8UA3 - chains C and D of the 3 polymer chains in the assembly; structure by electron microscopy, 3.80 A resolution.

# Chain C
Name: F-box only protein 22
Organism: Homo sapiens
Reference sequence: Q8NEZ5 (FBX22_HUMAN); numbering as in UniProt (aligned over 1-403)
Amino-acid sequence (403 residues; numbered 1 to 403; the number before each row is that of its first residue):
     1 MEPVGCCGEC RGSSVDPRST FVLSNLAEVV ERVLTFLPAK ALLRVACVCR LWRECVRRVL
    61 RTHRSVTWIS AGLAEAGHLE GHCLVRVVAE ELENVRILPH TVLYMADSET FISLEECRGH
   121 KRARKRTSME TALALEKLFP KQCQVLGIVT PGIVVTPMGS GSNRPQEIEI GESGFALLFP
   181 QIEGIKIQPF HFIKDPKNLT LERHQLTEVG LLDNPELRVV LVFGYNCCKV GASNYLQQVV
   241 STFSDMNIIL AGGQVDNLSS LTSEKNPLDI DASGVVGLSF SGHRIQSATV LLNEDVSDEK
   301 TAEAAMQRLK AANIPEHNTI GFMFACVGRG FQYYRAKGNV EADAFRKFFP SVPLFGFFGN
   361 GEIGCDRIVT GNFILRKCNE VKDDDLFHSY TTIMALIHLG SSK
Not modelled in the structure: 1-64, 117-126, 402-403
Curated features (UniProtKB/Swiss-Prot):
  - modified residue: Met1 (N-acetylmethionine), Thr127 (Phosphothreonine), Ser128 (Phosphoserine), Lys194 (N6-acetyllysine)
  - mutagenesis: Thr127 (T127A: Loss of EIF2AK4-induced cytoplasmic retention of FBXO22)

# Chain D
Name: Transcription regulator protein BACH1
Organism: Homo sapiens
Notes: fragment: BTB domain
Reference sequence: O14867 (BACH1_HUMAN); residue numbers follow UniProt; this construct covers 7-128
Amino-acid sequence (122 residues; numbered 7 to 128; the number before each row is that of its first residue):
     7 SVFAYESSVH STNVLLSLND QRKKDVLCDV TIFVEGQRFR AHRSVLAACS SYFHSRIVGQ
    67 ADGELNITLP EEVTVKGFEP LIQFAYTAKL ILSKENVDEV CKCVEFLSVH NIEESCFQFL
   127 KF
Reported in the primary citation:
  - mutagenesis - F9Y: unchanged binding to F-box only protein 22 (chain C)
  - post-translational modification sites: Cys107 (proposed by the authors, not directly observed)
  - post-translational modification sites: Cys122

# Interface between chain C and chain D
Contacting residue pairs (14; chain C residue first):
  Thr289(C) - Phe125(D)
  Val290(C) - Phe125(D)  hydrophobic
  Asp295(C) - Lys127(D)
  Arg308(C) - Phe125(D)  hydrogen bond (side chain-backbone)
  Ala311(C) - Ser121(D)
  Ala311(C) - Gln124(D)
  Asn313(C) - Ser121(D)  hydrogen bond
  Ile368(C) - Phe125(D)  hydrophobic
  Phe373(C) - Glu119(D)
  Phe373(C) - Cys122(D)  hydrophobic
  Leu375(C) - Cys122(D)  hydrophobic
  Leu375(C) - Phe125(D)  hydrophobic
  Leu375(C) - Leu126(D)  hydrophobic
  Arg376(C) - Lys95(D)
Interface residues without a listed pair, chain C (13 interface residues in all): Leu309, Arg367, Asn372
From the paper, about this interface:
  - interface residues, chain C: Arg308(C), Ile368(C), Phe373(C), Leu375(C), Arg376(C)
  - interface residues, chain D: Cys122(D), Phe125(D)
  - hot spots on chain D (mutagenesis) - F125A, F125D: abolished binding to F-box only protein 22 (chain C)
  - hot spots on chain D (mutagenesis) - F9A, Y11A: abolished binding to F-box only protein 22 (chain C) (citing earlier work)

# Overview
Chain C and chain D form an interface of 13 and 8 residues respectively; the contacts include 2 hydrogen
bonds. Among the polar pairs are Arg308(C)-Phe125(D) and Asn313(C)-Ser121(D). From the paper: F125A, F125D and
F9A of chain D, among others, abolish binding to F-box only protein 22 (chain C); interface residues
Arg308(C), Ile368(C) and Cys122(D) among others; 5 substitutions were tested in all.
Chain C is F-box only protein 22 and chain D is Transcription regulator protein BACH1, both from Homo sapiens;
the structure, Cryo-EM Structure of FBOX22-BACH1BTB, was determined by electron microscopy, deposited together
with 8UA6, 8UAH, 8UBT and 8UBV.
